Entry 5XX1 (X-ray diffraction, 3.10 A resolution); this record covers chains I and J of the 10 polymer chains in the assembly.

# Chain I (and J)
Protein: Arginine decarboxylase
From: Salmonella typhi
Notes: EC 4.1.1.19; chain J of this document is another copy of the same molecule, construct and numbering; everything in this record applies to it too
UniProtKB: Q8Z1P1 (Q8Z1P1_SALTI); numbering as in UniProt (aligned over 1-756)
Amino-acid sequence (756 residues; numbered 1 to 756; the number before each row is that of its first residue):
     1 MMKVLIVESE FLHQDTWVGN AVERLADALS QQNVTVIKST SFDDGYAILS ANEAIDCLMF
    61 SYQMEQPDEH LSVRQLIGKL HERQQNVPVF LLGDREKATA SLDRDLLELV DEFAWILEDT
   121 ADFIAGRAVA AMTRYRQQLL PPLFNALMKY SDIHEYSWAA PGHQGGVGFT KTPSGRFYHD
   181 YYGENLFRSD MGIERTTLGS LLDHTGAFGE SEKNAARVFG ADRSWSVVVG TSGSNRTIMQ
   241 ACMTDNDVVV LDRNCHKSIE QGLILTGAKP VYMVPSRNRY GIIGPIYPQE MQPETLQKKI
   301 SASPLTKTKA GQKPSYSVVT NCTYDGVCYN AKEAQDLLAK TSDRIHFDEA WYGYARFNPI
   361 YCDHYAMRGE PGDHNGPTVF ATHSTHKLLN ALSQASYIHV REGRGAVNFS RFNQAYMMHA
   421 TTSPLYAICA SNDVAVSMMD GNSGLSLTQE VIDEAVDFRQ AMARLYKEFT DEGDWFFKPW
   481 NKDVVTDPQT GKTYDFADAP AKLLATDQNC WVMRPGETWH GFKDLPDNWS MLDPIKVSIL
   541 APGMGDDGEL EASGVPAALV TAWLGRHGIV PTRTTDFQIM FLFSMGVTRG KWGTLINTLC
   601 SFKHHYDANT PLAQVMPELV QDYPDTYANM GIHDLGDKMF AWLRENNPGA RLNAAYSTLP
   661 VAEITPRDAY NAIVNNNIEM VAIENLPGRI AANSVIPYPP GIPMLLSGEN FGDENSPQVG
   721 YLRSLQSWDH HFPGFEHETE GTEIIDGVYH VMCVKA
Disordered / not traced: 150-164, 192-194, 321, 374-375 (chain J: 150-163, 192-196, 321, 373, 756)
Sequence notes: engineered mutation S174 (Ala in Q8Z1P1)
Modified residues: C600 (s,S-(2-hydroxyethyl)thiocysteine; CME)

# How chain I and chain J interact
Contacting residue pairs - 46 pairs, chain I then chain J:
  D43(I) with W17(J)
  D44(I) with W17(J); N20(J); R24(J), salt bridge
  A47(I) with R24(J); L117(J)
  I48(I) with R24(J)
  S50(I) with L117(J); E118(J)
  A51(I) with D119(J)
  N52(I) with T120(J)
  D453(I) with R95(J)
  E454(I) with R95(J), salt bridge; W115(J)
  D457(I) with R95(J), salt bridge; T99(J); W115(J)
  A461(I) with L102(J), hydrophobic
  R464(I) with T99(J), hydrogen bond (side chain-backbone); A100(J)
  L465(I) with L102(J), hydrophobic; D103(J); R104(J); L107(J), hydrophobic
  E468(I) with D103(J); R104(J), salt bridge
  F469(I) with R104(J)
  T588(I) with F123(J); R127(J)
  R589(I) with R95(J); E118(J), salt bridge; D119(J); R127(J)
  G590(I) with F113(J); W115(J); R127(J)
  K591(I) with R127(J)
  W592(I) with L102(J), hydrophobic; W115(J)
  G593(I) with F113(J)
  T594(I) with E112(J), hydrogen bond
  I596(I) with L107(J), hydrophobic
  N597(I) with D111(J)
  C600(I) with R104(J); L107(J); E108(J)
Also at the interface, not in a pair above, chain I (30 interface residues in all): S41, E472, H567, A613, Q614
Also at the interface, not in a pair above, chain J (25 interface residues in all): V110, R134, K213, R217

# In short
The interface between chain I and chain J involves 30 residues on one side and 25 on the other, with 2
hydrogen bonds and 5 salt bridges. Among the polar pairs are D44(I)-R24(J), E454(I)-R95(J) and D457(I)-R95(J).
Both chains are Arginine decarboxylase (Salmonella typhi). Entry 5XX1 (Crystal structure of Arginine
decarboxylase (AdiA) from Salmonella typhimurium) was determined by X-ray diffraction (same publication as
6AA9).
